Entry 2GJP (X-ray diffraction, 1.90 A resolution); this record covers chain A.

== Chain A ==
Protein: alpha-amylase
Source organism: Bacillus halmapalus
Notes: EC 3.2.1.1
UniProt: P19571 (AMT6_BACS7); residues 1-483 here correspond to UniProt positions 34-516 (UniProt number = residue number + 33)
Amino-acid sequence (485 residues; row label = number of the first residue in the row):
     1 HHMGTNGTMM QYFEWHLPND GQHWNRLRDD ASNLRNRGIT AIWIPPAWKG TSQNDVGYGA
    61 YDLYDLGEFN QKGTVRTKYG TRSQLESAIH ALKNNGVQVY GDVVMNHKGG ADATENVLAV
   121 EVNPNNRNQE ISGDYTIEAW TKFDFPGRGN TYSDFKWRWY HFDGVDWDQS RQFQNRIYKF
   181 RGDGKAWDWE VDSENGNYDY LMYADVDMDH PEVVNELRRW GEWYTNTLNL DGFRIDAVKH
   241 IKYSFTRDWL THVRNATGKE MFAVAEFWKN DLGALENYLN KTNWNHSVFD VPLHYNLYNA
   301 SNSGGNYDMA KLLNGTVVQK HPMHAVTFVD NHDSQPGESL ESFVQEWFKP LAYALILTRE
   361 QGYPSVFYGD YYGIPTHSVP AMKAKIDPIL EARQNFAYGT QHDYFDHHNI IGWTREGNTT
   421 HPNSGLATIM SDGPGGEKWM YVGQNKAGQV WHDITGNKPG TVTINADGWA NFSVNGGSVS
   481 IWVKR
Unresolved in the structure: 1-4
Curated features (UniProtKB/Swiss-Prot):
  - active site: Asp-236 (Nucleophile), Glu-266 (Proton donor)
  - binding site (Ca(2+)): Asn-106, Asp-163, Ala-186, Asp-188, Asp-199, Asp-205, Asp-207, Asp-209, His-240
  - binding site (Na(+)): Asp-163, Asp-188, Asp-199, Asp-205
  - site: Asp-333 (Transition state stabilizer)
Metal / ion sites: Ca2+ site 1: Asn-106, Asp-199, Asp-205, His-240; Ca2+ site 2: Asp-163, Ala-186, Asp-188, Asp-207, Asp-209; Na+: Asp-163, Asp-188, Asp-199, Asp-205, Val-206; Ca2+ site 3: Gly-305, Tyr-307, His-408, Asn-409, Asp-432
Residues lining bound ligands:
  - alpha-D-glucopyranose (GLC), molecule 1: Phe-262, Ser-287, Pro-322, Met-323, Gly-362, Tyr-363
  - alpha-D-glucopyranose (GLC), molecule 2: Trp-439, Asn-465, Trp-469
Reported in the primary citation:
  - binding site for alpha-D-glucopyranose: Asn-128, Trp-347, Asp-432, Pro-434
  - catalytic residues: Asp-236, Glu-266 (citing earlier work)

== In short ==
Bound to chain A: alpha-D-glucopyranose. Asn-106, Asp-199, Asp-205 and His-240 form the Ca2+ site 1. UniProt
lists active-site residues Asp-236 and Glu-266, 9 Ca2+-binding residues and 4 Na+-binding residues. The paper
reports catalytic residues Asp-236 and Glu-266; a binding site for alpha-D-glucopyranose at Asn-128, Trp-347
and Asp-432 among others.
Chain A is alpha-amylase (Bacillus halmapalus); the structure, Structure of Bacillus halmapalus alpha-amylase,
crystallized with the substrate analogue acarbose and maltose, was determined by X-ray diffraction together
with 2GJR from the same study.
